PDB entry 4DCK | X-ray diffraction, 2.20 A resolution | chains A and B of the 3 polymer chains in the assembly

[Chain A]
Protein: Sodium channel protein type 5 subunit alpha
From: Homo sapiens
Notes: fragment: C-terminal domain of Nav1.5
UniProtKB: Q14524 (SCN5A_HUMAN); numbering as in UniProt (aligned over 1773-1940)
Chain sequence (168 residues; numbered 1773 to 1940; the number before each row is that of its first residue):
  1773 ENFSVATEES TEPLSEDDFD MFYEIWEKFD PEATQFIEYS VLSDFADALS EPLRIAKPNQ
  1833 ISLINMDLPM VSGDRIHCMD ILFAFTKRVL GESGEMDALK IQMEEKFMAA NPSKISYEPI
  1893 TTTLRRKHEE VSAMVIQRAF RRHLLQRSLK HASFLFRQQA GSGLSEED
Not modelled in the structure: 1773-1775, 1929-1940
UniProt features mapped onto this chain:
  - natural variant: V1777 (V1777M: In LQT3), T1779 (T1779M: In LQT3 and BRGDA1), E1784 (E1784K: In LQT3 and BRGDA1), D1790 (D1790G: In LQT3), D1792 (D1792N: In SSS1), Y1795 (Y1795C: In LQT3; Y1795H: In BRGDA1; Y1795YD: In LQT3 and BRGDA1), D1819 (D1819N: In LQT3), L1825 (L1825P: In LQT3), R1826 (R1826C: In ATFB10; R1826H: In LQT3), Q1832 (Q1832E: In BRGDA1; uncertain significance), D1839 (D1839G: In LQT3), H1849 (H1849R: In LQT3), 13 further natural variant entries in UniProt
  - mutagenesis: D1802 to E1804 (Abolishes calcium response on channel inactivation)
What the authors report for this chain:
  - disease-associated variants - D1839G, S1904L, Q1909R (citing earlier work)

[Chain B]
Protein: Calmodulin
From: Homo sapiens
Notes: fragment: Calmodulin
UniProtKB: P62158 (CALM_HUMAN); residues 1-149 here = UniProt positions 1-149
Chain sequence (149 residues; row label = number of the first residue in the row):
     1 MADQLTEEQI AEFKEAFSLF DKDGDGTITT KELGTVMRSL GQNPTEAELQ DMINEVDADG
    61 NGTIDFPEFL TMMARKMKDT DSEEEIREAF RVFDKDGNGY ISAAELRHVM TNLGEKLTDE
   121 EVDEMIREAD IDGDGQVNYE EFVQMMTAK
Not modelled in the structure: 1-4, 22-27, 57-61
Ion coordination: Mg2+ site 1: D94, D96, N98, Y100; Mg2+ site 2: D130, D132, D134, Q136; Mg2+ site 3 near D132 (its only coordinating residue here)
What the authors report for this chain:
  - conformationally variable residues: E105, E141

[Chain A / chain B interface]
Contacting residue pairs - 44 pairs, chain A then chain B:
  H1900(A) with V92(B)
  E1901(A) with V92(B); F93(B); K95(B), salt bridge; L113(B)
  E1902(A) with L113(B); G114(B), hydrogen bond (side chain-backbone)
  S1904(A) with A89(B); V92(B); F93(B)
  A1905(A) with F93(B); M110(B); L113(B), hydrophobic
  M1906(A) with G114(B); E115(B)
  V1907(A) with E85(B); I86(B), hydrophobic; A89(B), hydrophobic
  I1908(A) with A89(B), hydrophobic; F90(B), hydrophobic; M110(B), hydrophobic
  Q1909(A) with M110(B), hydrogen bond (side chain-backbone); L113(B), hydrogen bond (side chain-backbone); G114(B); E115(B), hydrogen bond (side chain-backbone); K116(B)
  R1910(A) with E85(B), salt bridge
  A1911(A) with I86(B), hydrophobic; M146(B)
  F1912(A) with E121(B); E124(B); M125(B); E128(B); M146(B), hydrophobic
  R1913(A) with E115(B), hydrogen bond (side chain-backbone); K116(B), hydrogen bond (side chain-backbone); L117(B); E121(B), salt bridge
  H1915(A) with E128(B), salt bridge; M145(B)
  L1916(A) with E124(B)
  Q1918(A) with K149(B)
  R1919(A) with E124(B), salt bridge; E128(B), salt bridge
Other interface residues (no listed pair), chain B (22 interface residues in all): V109, F142
Interface features reported in the paper:
  - specific contacts: E1901(A)-K95(B) (hydrogen bond)
  - interface residues, chain A: S1904(A), A1905(A), I1908(A), Q1909(A), F1912(A)

[Overview]
Chain A and chain B form an interface of 17 and 22 residues respectively; the contacts include 6 hydrogen
bonds and 6 salt bridges. Polar pairs include E1901(A)-K95(B), R1910(A)-E85(B) and R1913(A)-E121(B). The
authors report a hydrogen bond between E1901(A) and K95(B). From the paper: interface residues S1904(A),
A1905(A) and I1908(A) among others; conformational variability at E105(B) and E141(B).
Here chain A is Sodium channel protein type 5 subunit alpha and chain B is Calmodulin, both from Homo sapiens.
Entry 4DCK (Crystal structure of the C-terminus of voltage-gated sodium channel in complex with FGF13 and CaM)
was determined by X-ray diffraction.
